Entry 6GW6 (X-ray diffraction, 2.21 A resolution); this record covers chains A and B of the 6 polymer chains in the assembly.

[Chain A]
Molecule: RES toxin
Organism: Pseudomonas putida KT2440
UniProt: A0A179RGC3 (A0A179RGC3_PSEPU); residue numbers follow UniProt; this construct covers 1-145
Amino-acid sequence (145 residues; row label = number of the first residue in the row):
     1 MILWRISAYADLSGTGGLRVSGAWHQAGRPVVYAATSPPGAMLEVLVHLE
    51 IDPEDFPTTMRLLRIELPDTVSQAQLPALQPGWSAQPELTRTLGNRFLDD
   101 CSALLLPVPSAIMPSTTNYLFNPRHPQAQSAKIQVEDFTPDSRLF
Construct notes: engineered mutation Ala23 (Arg in A0A179RGC3)

[Chain B]
Molecule: Xre antitoxin
Organism: Pseudomonas putida KT2440
UniProt: A0A179RFM7 (A0A179RFM7_PSEPU); numbering as in UniProt (aligned over 1-149)
Amino-acid sequence (149 residues; each row starts with the number of its first residue):
     1 MLAEVLRDNGYHEYRARLQALLDIPELASDFEIHTRITDGFAATWLVKLT
    51 ERGVLTPVERDQIIPLRTLKSRIERDQPLTVDESDRLFRSAHITAMAEAV
   101 FGEAGKAKRWLSKPKERFSGLTPMQMLTTQQGTTQVEEMLLQIAEGYGL

[How chain A and chain B interact]
Residue-residue contacts - 71 pairs, chain A then chain B:
  Arg5(A) - Glu145(B)  salt bridge
  Ile6(A) - Gly146(B)
  Ser7(A) - Ala144(B)
  Ser7(A) - Glu145(B)
  Ser7(A) - Gly146(B)
  Ala8(A) - Ala144(B)  hydrogen bond (backbone-backbone)
  Tyr9(A) - Val5(B)  hydrogen bond (side chain-backbone)
  Tyr9(A) - Arg7(B)
  Tyr9(A) - Ala144(B)
  Tyr9(A) - Glu145(B)
  Asp11(A) - Arg7(B)  salt bridge
  Ser13(A) - Arg7(B)  hydrogen bond
  Gly14(A) - Glu145(B)
  Gly14(A) - Tyr147(B)  hydrogen bond (backbone-side chain)
  Thr15(A) - Arg7(B)  hydrogen bond
  Thr15(A) - Glu145(B)
  Gly16(A) - Val5(B)
  Gly16(A) - Arg7(B)
  Gly16(A) - Glu145(B)  hydrogen bond (backbone-side chain)
  Gly17(A) - Tyr147(B)  hydrogen bond (backbone-side chain)
  Arg19(A) - Val5(B)
  Arg19(A) - Glu138(B)  salt bridge
  Arg19(A) - Leu141(B)
  Val20(A) - Glu138(B)
  Val20(A) - Gln142(B)
  Val20(A) - Tyr147(B)  hydrophobic
  Ser21(A) - Gln142(B)  hydrogen bond (backbone-side chain)
  Ser21(A) - Tyr147(B)
  Ala23(A) - Leu149(B)  hydrophobic
  His25(A) - Tyr147(B)
  Val31(A) - Tyr147(B)  hydrogen bond (backbone-side chain)
  Tyr33(A) - Gly146(B)
  Tyr33(A) - Tyr147(B)  hydrophobic
  Tyr33(A) - Leu149(B)
  Glu44(A) - Gly148(B)
  Glu44(A) - Leu149(B)
  His48(A) - Arg117(B)
  His48(A) - Gly148(B)
  His48(A) - Leu149(B)
  Leu49(A) - Trp110(B)  hydrogen bond (backbone-side chain)
  Leu49(A) - Arg117(B)
  Leu49(A) - Met139(B)
  Leu49(A) - Gln142(B)
  Leu49(A) - Ile143(B)  hydrophobic
  Glu50(A) - Trp110(B)  hydrogen bond (backbone-side chain)
  Glu50(A) - Lys115(B)
  Glu50(A) - Glu116(B)  hydrogen bond (side chain-backbone)
  Glu50(A) - Arg117(B)  hydrogen bond (side chain-backbone)
  Glu50(A) - Met139(B)
  Ile51(A) - Trp110(B)
  Ile51(A) - Ile143(B)  hydrophobic
  Asp52(A) - Lys113(B)  salt bridge
  Glu54(A) - Lys106(B)  hydrogen bond (backbone-side chain)
  Glu54(A) - Arg109(B)  salt bridge
  Glu54(A) - Lys113(B)  salt bridge
  Asp55(A) - Phe101(B)
  Asp55(A) - Lys106(B)
  Asp55(A) - Arg109(B)  salt bridge
  Asp55(A) - Trp110(B)
  Asp55(A) - Lys113(B)  salt bridge
  Phe56(A) - Lys106(B)  hydrogen bond (backbone-side chain)
  Pro57(A) - Val100(B)
  Pro57(A) - Phe101(B)
  Thr58(A) - Phe101(B)  hydrogen bond (backbone-backbone)
  Thr58(A) - Glu103(B)
  Thr58(A) - Lys106(B)
  Thr59(A) - Val100(B)  hydrogen bond (side chain-backbone)
  Thr59(A) - Gly102(B)
  Met60(A) - Ile143(B)
  Ala111(A) - Leu149(B)  hydrophobic
  Asn118(A) - Leu149(B)
Interface residues without a listed pair, chain A (35 interface residues in all): Gly22, Trp24
Interface residues without a listed pair, chain B (28 interface residues in all): Leu6, Ala99, Pro114, Thr134

[In short]
The interface between chain A and chain B involves 35 residues on one side and 28 on the other; the contacts
include 17 hydrogen bonds and 8 salt bridges. Polar pairs include Arg5(A)-Glu145(B), Asp11(A)-Arg7(B) and
Arg19(A)-Glu138(B).
Chain A is RES toxin and chain B is Xre antitoxin, both from Pseudomonas putida KT2440; the structure,
Structure of the Pseudomonas putida RES-Xre toxin-antitoxin complex, was determined by X-ray diffraction.
